PDB entry 6UKA | X-ray diffraction, 2.40 A resolution | chains A and B

== Chain A ==
Molecule: Rho-related GTP-binding protein RhoG
Source organism: Homo sapiens
UniProtKB: P84095 (RHOG_HUMAN); numbering as in UniProt (aligned over 1-191)
Sequence (191 residues; numbered 1 to 191; the number before each row is that of its first residue):
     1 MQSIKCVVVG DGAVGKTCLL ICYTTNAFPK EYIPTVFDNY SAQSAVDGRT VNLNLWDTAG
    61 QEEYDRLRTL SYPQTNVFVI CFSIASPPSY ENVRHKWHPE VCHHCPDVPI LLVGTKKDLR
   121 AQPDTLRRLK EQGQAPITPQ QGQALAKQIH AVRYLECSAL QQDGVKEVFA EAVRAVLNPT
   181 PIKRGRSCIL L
Not modelled in the structure: 178-191
Reported in the primary citation:
  - mutagenesis - D38A (Kd 9.0 uM): unchanged binding to Engulfment and cell motility protein 2 (chain B)

== Chain B ==
Molecule: Engulfment and cell motility protein 2
Source organism: Mus musculus
Notes: fragment: Ras-binding Domain
UniProtKB: Q8BHL5 (ELMO2_MOUSE); residue numbers follow UniProt; this construct covers 1-80
Sequence (81 residues; each row starts with the number of its first residue):
     1 MPPPSDIVKV AIEWPGANAQ LLEIDQKRPL ASIIKEVCDG WSLPNPEYYT LRYADGPQLY
    61 VTEQTRNDIK NGTILQLAVS A
Not modelled in the structure: 1-5, 55-58
Construct notes: expression tag (81)
UniProt features mapped onto this chain:
  - modified residue: Tyr48 (Phosphotyrosine)

== How chain A and chain B interact ==
Contacting residue pairs (22):
  Val36(A) - Asn71(B)
  Val36(A) - Gly72(B)
  Phe37(A) - Lys9(B)  hydrogen bond (backbone-side chain)
  Phe37(A) - Val10(B)
  Phe37(A) - Leu21(B)  hydrophobic
  Phe37(A) - Leu22(B)
  Asp38(A) - Lys9(B)  salt bridge
  Trp56(A) - Leu21(B)  hydrophobic
  Tyr64(A) - Asn71(B)
  Arg66(A) - Glu13(B)  salt bridge
  Arg66(A) - Ala54(B)
  Arg66(A) - Ile74(B)
  Leu67(A) - Ala11(B)  hydrophobic
  Leu67(A) - Leu21(B)  hydrophobic
  Leu67(A) - Gly72(B)
  Leu67(A) - Ile74(B)
  Leu70(A) - Ala11(B)  hydrophobic
  Leu70(A) - Glu13(B)
  Leu70(A) - Ile74(B)  hydrophobic
  Ser71(A) - Leu21(B)
  Pro73(A) - Asn18(B)
  Gln74(A) - Asn18(B)  hydrogen bond
Also at the interface, not in a pair above, chain B (12 interface residues in all): Ala19
Interface features reported in the paper:
  - residue pairs: Phe37(A)-Lys9(B) (backbone contact), Arg66(A)-Glu13(B) (salt bridge)
  - interface residues, chain A: Val36(A), Phe37(A), Tyr64(A), Leu67(A), Leu70(A)
  - interface residues, chain B: Ala11(B), Ala19(B), Leu21(B), Ile74(B)

== In short ==
The interface between chain A and chain B involves 11 residues on one side and 12 on the other, with 2
hydrogen bonds and 2 salt bridges. Among the polar pairs are Asp38(A)-Lys9(B), Arg66(A)-Glu13(B) and
Phe37(A)-Lys9(B). The paper describes a backbone contact between Phe37(A) and Lys9(B); a salt bridge between
Arg66(A) and Glu13(B). The paper reports that D38A of chain A leaves binding to Engulfment and cell motility
protein 2 (chain B) unchanged; interface residues Val36(A), Phe37(A) and Ala11(B) among others.
Chain A is Rho-related GTP-binding protein RhoG (Homo sapiens) and chain B is Engulfment and cell motility
protein 2 (Mus musculus); the structure, Crystal structure of RHOG and ELMO complex, was determined by X-ray
diffraction.
